5WM8 - chains P and A of the 3 polymer chains in the assembly; structure by X-ray diffraction, 1.92 A resolution.

== Chain P ==
Molecule: 12-nt DNA strand
Sequence (12 nucleotides; each row starts with the number of its first residue):
     1 GGGGTGTGGT AX
Modified / non-standard residues: DDG (2',3'-dideoxy-guanosine-5'-monophosphate) at position 12
Metal / ion sites: Mg2+: DA11 (shared with Asp548(A), Leu550(A), Val553(A) of chain A)

== Chain A ==
Name: DNA repair protein REV1
From: Saccharomyces cerevisiae (strain ATCC 204508 / S288c)
Notes: EC 2.7.7.-
Reference sequence: P12689 (REV1_YEAST); numbering as in UniProt (aligned over 305-738)
Chain sequence (434 residues; each row starts with the number of its first residue):
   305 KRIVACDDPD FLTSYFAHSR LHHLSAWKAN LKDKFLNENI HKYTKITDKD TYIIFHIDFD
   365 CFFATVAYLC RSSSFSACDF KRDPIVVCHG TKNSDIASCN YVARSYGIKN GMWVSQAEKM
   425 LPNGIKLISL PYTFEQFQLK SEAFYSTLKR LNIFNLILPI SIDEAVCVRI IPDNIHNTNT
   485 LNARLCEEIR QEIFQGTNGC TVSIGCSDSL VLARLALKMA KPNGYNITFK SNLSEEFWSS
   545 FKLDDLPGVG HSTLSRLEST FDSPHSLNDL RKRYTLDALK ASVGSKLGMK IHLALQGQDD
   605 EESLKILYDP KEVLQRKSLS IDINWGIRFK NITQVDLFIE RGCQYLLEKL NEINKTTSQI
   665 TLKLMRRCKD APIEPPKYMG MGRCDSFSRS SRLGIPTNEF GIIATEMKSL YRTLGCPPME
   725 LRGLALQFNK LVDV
Not modelled in the structure: 305-306
Metal / ion sites: Mg2+ site 1: Asp362, Phe363, Asp467 (together with 2'-deoxycytidine-5'-triphosphate); Mg2+ site 2: Asp362 (together with 2'-deoxycytidine-5'-triphosphate); Mg2+ site 3: Asp467, Glu468 (together with 2'-deoxycytidine-5'-triphosphate); Mg2+ site 4: Asp548, Leu550, Val553 (shared with DA11(P) of chain P)
Ligand contacts:
  - BAP (1,2,3-trihydroxy-1,2,3,4-tetrahydrobenzo[a]pyrene): Asp399, Gly415, Trp417, His555, Lys681, Met685
  - 2'-deoxycytidine-5'-triphosphate (DCP): Arg324, Leu328, Asp362, Phe363, Asp364, Cys365, Phe366, Phe367, Ala401, Ser402, Tyr405, Arg408, Asn414, Gly415, Asp467, Lys525
Swiss-Prot annotation at these positions:
  - region (Interaction with target DNA): Tyr319 to Ser329, Thr395 to Asn397, Gly554 to Thr557, Arg620 to Asn628
  - binding site (dCTP): Arg324, Asp362 to Phe366, Ser402 to Arg408, Asn414, Asp467
  - binding site (Mg(2+)): Asp362, Phe363, Asp467, Glu468
  - site (Interaction with target DNA): Lys681, Ser692, Ser694
  - mutagenesis: Asp467 to Glu468 (Loss of dCTP transferase activity)
From the paper describing this entry:
  - Mg2+ coordination: Asp362, Phe363, Asp467, Glu468
  - binding site for 2'-deoxycytidine-5'-triphosphate: Arg324
  - binding site for the 17-nt DNA strand: Lys681, Met685, Gly686
  - binding site for BAP: Asp399, Trp417

== Interface between chain P and chain A ==
Pairs across the interface (29; chain P residue first):
  DG4(P) with Arg696(A), salt bridge to the phosphate
  DT5(P) with Gln663(A), hydrogen bond to the phosphate; Ser694(A), sugar contact; Arg696(A), salt bridge to the phosphate
  DG6(P) with Ser692(A), sugar contact; Arg693(A), salt bridge to the phosphate; Ser694(A), hydrogen bond to the phosphate
  DT7(P) with Phe691(A), phosphate contact; Ser692(A), hydrogen bond to the phosphate
  DG8(P) with Ser690(A), hydrogen bond to the phosphate
  DG9(P) with Ser556(A), phosphate contact; Thr557(A), phosphate contact
  DT10(P) with Gly552(A), sugar contact; Val553(A), phosphate contact; Gly554(A), hydrogen bond to the phosphate; His555(A), salt bridge to the phosphate; Ser556(A), hydrogen bond to the phosphate; Thr557(A), hydrogen bond to the phosphate
  DA11(P) with Leu550(A), phosphate contact; Pro551(A), phosphate contact; Gly552(A), hydrogen bond to the phosphate; Val553(A), hydrogen bond to the phosphate; Gly554(A), phosphate contact
  DDG_12(P) with Leu328(A), base contact; Ser329(A), base contact; Ile464(A), phosphate contact; Ser465(A), sugar contact; Glu468(A), sugar contact; Arg518(A), salt bridge to the phosphate
Interface residues without a listed pair, chain A (24 interface residues in all): Leu325, Lys332, Asp467

== Overview ==
Chain P and chain A form an interface of 9 and 24 residues respectively, with 9 hydrogen bonds and 5 salt
bridges. Polar contacts include DT5(P)-Gln663(A), DG6(P)-Ser694(A) and DT7(P)-Ser692(A). From the paper: a
binding site for the 17-nt DNA strand at Lys681(A), Met685(A) and Gly686(A); a binding site for BAP at
Asp399(A) and Trp417(A).
Here chain P is a 12-nt DNA strand and chain A is DNA repair protein REV1 (Saccharomyces cerevisiae (strain
ATCC 204508 / S288c)). Entry 5WM8 (Structure of the 10R (+)-cis-BP-dG modified Rev1 ternary complex) was
determined by X-ray diffraction together with 5WM1 and 5WMB from the same study.
